Entry 8ES8 (electron microscopy, 2.65 A resolution); this record covers chains A and B of the 11 polymer chains in the assembly.

# Chain A
Name: PN45545 TCR alpha chain
Source organism: Homo sapiens
Amino-acid sequence (278 residues; row label = number of the first residue in the row; numbers below 1 keep their minus sign (Met-19 is residue -19)):
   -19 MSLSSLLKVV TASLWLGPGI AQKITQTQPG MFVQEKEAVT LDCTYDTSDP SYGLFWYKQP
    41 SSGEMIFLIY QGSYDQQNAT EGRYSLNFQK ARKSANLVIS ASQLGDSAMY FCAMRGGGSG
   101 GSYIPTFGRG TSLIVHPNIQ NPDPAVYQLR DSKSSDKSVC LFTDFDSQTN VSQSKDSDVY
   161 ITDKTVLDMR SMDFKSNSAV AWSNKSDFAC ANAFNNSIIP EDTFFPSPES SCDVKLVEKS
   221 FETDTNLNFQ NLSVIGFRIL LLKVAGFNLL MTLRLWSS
Disordered / not traced: -19 to 1
Disulfide bonds: Cys23-Cys92, Cys140-Cys190
Covalently attached groups: N-acetylglucosamine (NAG) linked to Asn58, Asn150, Asn184, Asn195

# Chain B
Name: PN45545 TCR beta chain
Source organism: Homo sapiens
Amino-acid sequence (319 residues; row label = number of the first residue in the row; numbers below 1 keep their minus sign (Met-18 is residue -18)):
   -18 MGFRLLCCVA FCLLGAGPVD VKVTQSSRYL VKRTGEKVFL ECVQDMDHEN MFWYRQDPGL
    42 GLRLIYFSYD VKMKEKGDIP EGYSVSREKK ERFSLILESA STNQTSMYLC ASSFTGPYNS
   102 PLHFGNGTRL TVTEDLNKVF PPEVAVFEPS EAEISHTQKA TLVCLATGFF PDHVELSWWV
   162 NGKEVHSGVS TDPQPLKEQP ALNDSRYCLS SRLRVSATFW QNPRNHFRCQ VQFYGLSEND
   222 EWTQDRAKPV TQIVSAEAWG RADCGFTSVS YQQGVLSATI LYEILLGKAT LYAVLVSALV
   282 LMAMVKRKDS RGRAKRGSG
Disordered / not traced: -18 to 2, 290-300
Disulfide bonds: Cys23-Cys91, Cys145-Cys210
Covalently attached groups: N-acetylglucosamine (NAG) linked to Asn84, Asn107, Asn184

# Chain A / chain B interface
Cross-chain cystine bridges: Cys212(A)-Cys245(B)
Residue-residue contacts - 114 pairs, chain A then chain B:
  Ser31(A) - Pro98(B)
  Tyr37(A) - Leu103(B)  hydrogen bond (side chain-backbone)
  Tyr37(A) - Phe105(B)  hydrophobic
  Gln39(A) - Gln37(B)  hydrogen bond
  Ser41(A) - Gln175(B)
  Ser42(A) - Arg9(B)
  Gly43(A) - Met88(B)
  Glu44(A) - Asn107(B)
  Met45(A) - Leu43(B)  hydrophobic
  Met45(A) - Phe105(B)  hydrophobic
  Phe47(A) - Pro102(B)  hydrophobic
  Tyr50(A) - Pro98(B)  hydrogen bond (side chain-backbone)
  Tyr50(A) - Asn100(B)
  Tyr50(A) - Ser101(B)
  Tyr50(A) - Pro102(B)
  Phe91(A) - Gln37(B)
  Arg95(A) - Asn31(B)
  Arg95(A) - Ser94(B)  hydrogen bond
  Arg95(A) - Phe95(B)
  Arg95(A) - Gly97(B)  hydrogen bond (side chain-backbone)
  Arg95(A) - Ser101(B)  hydrogen bond (side chain-backbone)
  Tyr103(A) - Asn31(B)  hydrogen bond
  Tyr103(A) - Tyr50(B)  hydrophobic
  Tyr103(A) - Thr96(B)  hydrogen bond
  Tyr103(A) - Gly97(B)  hydrogen bond (side chain-backbone)
  Ile104(A) - Phe48(B)  hydrophobic
  Pro105(A) - Phe33(B)
  Pro105(A) - Tyr35(B)
  Phe107(A) - Tyr35(B)
  Phe107(A) - Leu43(B)  hydrophobic
  Phe107(A) - Phe105(B)  hydrophobic
  Arg109(A) - Gly40(B)  hydrogen bond (side chain-backbone)
  Arg109(A) - Leu41(B)  hydrogen bond (side chain-backbone)
  Arg109(A) - Gly42(B)
  Asp123(A) - His137(B)  salt bridge
  Tyr127(A) - Ser131(B)
  Tyr127(A) - Glu134(B)
  Tyr127(A) - His137(B)
  Gln128(A) - Ser131(B)
  Leu129(A) - Glu129(B)
  Leu129(A) - Pro130(B)  hydrophobic
  Leu129(A) - Ser131(B)
  Leu129(A) - Thr142(B)
  Arg130(A) - Phe128(B)
  Arg130(A) - Glu129(B)  salt bridge
  Arg130(A) - Pro130(B)  hydrogen bond (side chain-backbone)
  Arg130(A) - Trp201(B)
  Arg130(A) - Arg242(B)
  Ser132(A) - Val127(B)  hydrogen bond (side chain-backbone)
  Ser132(A) - Phe128(B)
  Ser135(A) - Ala126(B)
  Ser135(A) - Phe128(B)
  Lys137(A) - Phe128(B)
  Lys137(A) - Thr148(B)
  Val139(A) - Phe128(B)  hydrophobic
  Asp144(A) - Arg195(B)  salt bridge
  Tyr160(A) - Glu179(B)
  Thr162(A) - Asp173(B)
  Thr162(A) - Ser191(B)
  Thr165(A) - Ser171(B)
  Thr165(A) - Arg193(B)
  Val166(A) - Ser171(B)
  Leu167(A) - Gly169(B)
  Leu167(A) - Ser171(B)
  Leu167(A) - Arg193(B)
  Leu167(A) - Arg195(B)
  Asp168(A) - Gly169(B)  hydrogen bond (backbone-backbone)
  Met169(A) - Arg195(B)
  Arg170(A) - Ser168(B)  hydrogen bond (backbone-side chain)
  Met172(A) - Lys140(B)
  Met172(A) - Ser197(B)
  Phe174(A) - Lys140(B)
  Phe174(A) - Arg195(B)
  Ser176(A) - Arg195(B)  hydrogen bond
  Ser178(A) - Arg193(B)
  Val180(A) - Arg193(B)
  Trp182(A) - Leu146(B)  hydrophobic
  Phe204(A) - His137(B)
  Pro206(A) - Ala133(B)  hydrophobic
  Ser210(A) - Glu132(B)
  Cys212(A) - Cys245(B)  disulfide
  Leu216(A) - Gln202(B)  hydrogen bond (backbone-side chain)
  Val217(A) - Gln202(B)
  Val217(A) - Ala243(B)  hydrophobic
  Val217(A) - Cys245(B)
  Ser220(A) - Thr199(B)
  Ser220(A) - Gln202(B)
  Phe221(A) - Thr248(B)
  Phe221(A) - Ser249(B)
  Glu222(A) - Asn203(B)  hydrogen bond
  Glu222(A) - Arg205(B)  hydrogen bond (backbone-side chain)
  Glu222(A) - Ser249(B)  hydrogen bond (backbone-side chain)
  Thr223(A) - Arg205(B)
  Asp224(A) - Arg205(B)  salt bridge
  Leu227(A) - Gln253(B)
  Gln230(A) - Val256(B)
  Gln230(A) - Leu257(B)
  Asn231(A) - Tyr252(B)  hydrogen bond
  Val234(A) - Val256(B)  hydrophobic
  Val234(A) - Thr260(B)
  Phe237(A) - Thr260(B)
  Phe237(A) - Glu264(B)
  Arg238(A) - Tyr263(B)
  Leu240(A) - Leu267(B)  hydrophobic
  Leu241(A) - Tyr263(B)  hydrophobic
  Leu241(A) - Ala270(B)  hydrophobic
  Val244(A) - Ala270(B)  hydrophobic
  Asn248(A) - Ala270(B)  hydrogen bond (side chain-backbone)
  Asn248(A) - Tyr273(B)
  Asn248(A) - Ala274(B)
  Met251(A) - Val277(B)  hydrophobic
  Met251(A) - Val281(B)  hydrophobic
  Thr252(A) - Tyr273(B)  hydrogen bond
  Leu255(A) - Val281(B)  hydrophobic
Interface residues without a listed pair, chain A (74 interface residues in all): Tyr32, Gly33, Phe35, Gly96, Gly97, Leu141, Thr143, Val214, Phe247
Interface residues without a listed pair, chain B (89 interface residues in all): Leu45, Leu90, Tyr99, Gly106, Arg110, Ile135, Gln139, Val144, Val170, Thr172, Pro174, Gln180, Cys189, Val196, Ala198, Gly246, Phe247, Leu266, Thr271

# Summary
74 residues of chain A face 89 of chain B across their interface; the contacts include 1 disulfide bond, 23
hydrogen bonds and 4 salt bridges. Polar contacts include Asp123(A)-His137(B), Arg130(A)-Glu129(B) and
Asp144(A)-Arg195(B). Covalently linked N-acetylglucosamine: at Asn58(A), Asn150(A), Asn184(A) and Asn195(A).
Here chain A is PN45545 TCR alpha chain and chain B is PN45545 TCR beta chain, both from Homo sapiens. Entry
8ES8 (CryoEM structure of PN45545 TCR-CD3 in complex with HLA-A2 MAGEA4 (230-239)) was determined by electron
microscopy, deposited together with 8ES7, 8ES9, 8ESA and 8ESB.
